PDB entry 1S32 | X-ray diffraction, 2.05 A resolution | chains I and C of the 10 polymer chains in the assembly

[Chain I]
Molecule: palindromic alpha-satellite 146 bp DNA fragment
Sequence (146 nucleotides; row label = number of the first residue in the row):
     1 ATCAATATCC ACCTGCAGAT TCTACCAAAA GTGTATTTGG AAACTGCTCC ATCAAAAGGC
    61 ATGTTCAGCG GAATTCCGCT GAACATGCCT TTTGATGGAG CAGTTTCCAA ATACACTTTT
   121 GGTAGAATCT GCAGGTGGAT ATTGAT
Metal / ion sites: Mn2+ near DG40 (its only coordinating residue here)
Small-molecule neighbours: gamma-amino-butanoic acid / beta-alanine / 3-amino-(dimethylpropylamine) / IMT / 2-(2-carbamoylmethoxy-ethoxy)-acetamide / 4-amino-(1-methylpyrrole)-2-carboxylic acid: DA29, DA30, DG31, DT32, DG33, DT34, DA35, DT36, DT112, DA113, DC114, DA115, DC116, DT117, DT118, DT119, DT120

[Chain C]
Protein: Histone H2A
Organism: Xenopus laevis
UniProt: Q6AZJ8 (Q6AZJ8_XENLA); residues 801-919 here correspond to UniProt positions 2-120 (UniProt number = residue number - 799)
Chain sequence (119 residues; row label = number of the first residue in the row):
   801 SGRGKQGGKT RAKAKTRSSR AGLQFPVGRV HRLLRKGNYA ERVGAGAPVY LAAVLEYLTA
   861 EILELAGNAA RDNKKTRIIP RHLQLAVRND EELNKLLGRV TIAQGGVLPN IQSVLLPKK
Not modelled in the structure: 801-811, 919

[Interface between chain I and chain C]
Contacting residue pairs (12):
  DA11(I) with Lys-874(C), salt bridge to the phosphate
  DA19(I) with Arg-877(C), sugar contact
  DA29(I) with Arg-832(C), phosphate contact
  DA30(I) with Gly-828(C), phosphate contact; Arg-829(C), hydrogen bond to the phosphate; Arg-832(C), salt bridge to the phosphate
  DG31(I) with Lys-815(C), sugar contact; Thr-816(C), phosphate contact; Arg-817(C), salt bridge to the phosphate
  DT32(I) with Lys-815(C), phosphate contact; Arg-820(C), salt bridge to the phosphate
  DG39(I) with Arg-842(C), sugar contact
Interface residues without a listed pair, chain C (11 interface residues in all): Ala-814

[Summary]
The interface between chain I and chain C involves 7 residues on one side and 11 on the other; the contacts
include 1 hydrogen bond and 4 salt bridges. Among the polar pairs are DA30(I)/Arg-829(C), DA11(I)/Lys-874(C)
and DA30(I)/Arg-832(C).
Here chain I is palindromic alpha-satellite 146 bp DNA fragment and chain C is Histone H2A (Xenopus laevis).
Entry 1S32 (Molecular Recognition of the Nucleosomal 'Supergroove') was determined by X-ray diffraction.
